3LW5 - chains A and F of the 18 polymer chains in the assembly; structure by X-ray diffraction, 3.30 A resolution.

# Chain A
Protein: Photosystem I P700 chlorophyll a apoprotein A1
From: Pisum sativum
UniProt: P05310 (PSAA_PEA); residue numbers follow UniProt; this construct covers 21-758
Chain sequence (738 residues; row label = number of the first residue in the row):
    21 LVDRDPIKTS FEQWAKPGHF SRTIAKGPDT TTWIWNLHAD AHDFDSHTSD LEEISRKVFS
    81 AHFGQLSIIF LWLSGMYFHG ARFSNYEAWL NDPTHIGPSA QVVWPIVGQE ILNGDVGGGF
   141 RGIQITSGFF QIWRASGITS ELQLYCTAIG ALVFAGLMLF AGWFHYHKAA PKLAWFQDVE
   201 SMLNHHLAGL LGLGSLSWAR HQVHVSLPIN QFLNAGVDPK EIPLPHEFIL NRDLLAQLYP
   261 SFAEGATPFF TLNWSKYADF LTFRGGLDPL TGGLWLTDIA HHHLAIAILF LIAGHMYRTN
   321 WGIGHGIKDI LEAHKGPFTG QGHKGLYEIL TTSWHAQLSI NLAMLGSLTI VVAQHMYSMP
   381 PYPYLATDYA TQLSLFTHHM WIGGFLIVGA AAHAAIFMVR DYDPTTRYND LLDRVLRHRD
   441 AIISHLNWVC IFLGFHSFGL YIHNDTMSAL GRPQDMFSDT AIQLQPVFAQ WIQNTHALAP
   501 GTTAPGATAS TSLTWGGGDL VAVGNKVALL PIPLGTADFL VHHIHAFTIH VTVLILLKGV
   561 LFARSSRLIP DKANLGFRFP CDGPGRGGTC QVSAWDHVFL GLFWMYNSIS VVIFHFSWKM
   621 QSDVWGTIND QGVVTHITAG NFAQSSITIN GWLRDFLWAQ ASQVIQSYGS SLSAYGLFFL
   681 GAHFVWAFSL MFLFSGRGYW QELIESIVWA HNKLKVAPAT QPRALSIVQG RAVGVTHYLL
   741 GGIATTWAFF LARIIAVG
Unresolved in the structure: 319-326
Bound ions: chlorophyll a Mg site 1 near Y317 (its only coordinating residue here); chlorophyll a Mg site 2 near T503 (its only coordinating residue here); 4Fe-4S cluster Fe: C581, C590 (shared with 1 residue of chain B)
Small-molecule neighbours:
  - beta-carotene (BCR), molecule 1: Y97, T167, G170, A171, L213, L216, S217
  - beta-carotene (BCR), molecule 2: L210, L213, G214, S215, S217
  - beta-carotene (BCR), molecule 3: A356, S359, I360, A414, L432
  - beta-carotene (BCR), molecule 4: S359, A363, M364, S367, I407, A410, A411, V553, L556, V560
  - beta-carotene (BCR), molecule 5: F678, G681, A682, F684, V685, L740, I743, A744, W747
  - chlorophyll a (CLA), molecule 1: E32, H67, K77, S80, L179, G182, W183, Y186, H187
  - chlorophyll a (CLA), molecule 2: T51, I54, W55, I704, I707, V708, H711, V716, A717, P722, R723
  - chlorophyll a (CLA), molecule 3: W55, F684, V685, F688, M691, F692, L725, Q729, A732, V733, T736, H737, L740
  - chlorophyll a (CLA), molecule 4: L57, H58, A61, H67, K77, A81, G84, Q85, I88, H187
  - chlorophyll a (CLA), molecule 5: H58, A59, D60, A61, H62, D63, H355, L358, L362, F405, L406, V408, G409, A412, H413, I416, F577, R578, W595, L602, T736, L740
  - chlorophyll a (CLA), molecule 6: H62, F64, K77, V78, A81, H82, Q85, L86, I89, F90, F174, W354, H355, Q357, L358, N361, L362, L365
  - chlorophyll a (CLA), molecule 7: F79, F83, L177, F180, A181, F184, W195
  - chlorophyll a (CLA), molecule 8: F79, H82, F83, L86, F90, F174, M178, W195, S201, M202, H205, H206, G209, L210
  - chlorophyll a (CLA), molecule 9: Q85, I88, I89, W92, L365, F405, L406
  - chlorophyll a (CLA), molecule 10: L91, W92, L93, S94, G95, M96, F98, H99, F103, Q121, V122, V123, W124
  - chlorophyll a (CLA), molecule 11: W92, M96, H99, A120, Q121, L132, I143, Q144, I145, T146, S147, L672, A674, Y675, F678, W747, L751
  - chlorophyll a (CLA), molecule 12: W92, M96, T146, S147, F149, S394, L395, T397, H398, W401, F405, F678, I743, W747
  - chlorophyll a (CLA), molecule 13: Q121, V122, V123, W124, I126, V127, G128, Q129, L132, A674, L677, F678
  - chlorophyll a (CLA), molecule 14: S147, G148, F149, I152, L365, L368, T369, V372, M376, Y382, L385, L395, H398, H399, I402
  - chlorophyll a (CLA), molecule 15: G157, I158, C166, T167, S217, W218, R220, H221, P245
  - chlorophyll a (CLA), molecule 16: W195, S201, H205
  - chlorophyll a (CLA), molecule 17: F196, Q197, V199, M202, L203, H206, L350, T351, T352, W354, Q357, I360, N361, M364, L365
  - chlorophyll a (CLA), molecule 18: L203, L207, L309, F310, A313, I330, L331, I360, M364, M418, L432, V435
  - chlorophyll a (CLA), molecule 19: L210, L211, G214, S215, W218, Q222, I299, H302, H303, I306, F310, L368, V371, V372, P381, Y382
  - chlorophyll a (CLA), molecule 20: L216, A219, R220, H224, I249, L250, N251, R252, F262, L304
  - chlorophyll a (CLA), molecule 21: A278, D279, L281, T282, F283, H301, L304, A305, I308, I312
  - chlorophyll a (CLA), molecule 22: F283, D298, H301, H302, A305, I306, H375, M379, T511
  - chlorophyll a (CLA), molecule 23: A313, H315, M316, Y317, D329
  - chlorophyll a (CLA), molecule 24: D329, I330, E332, A333, H334
  - chlorophyll a (CLA), molecule 25: I330, H334, H343, L346, L431, L432, V435
  - chlorophyll a (CLA), molecule 26: K335, G336, P337, F338, T339
  - chlorophyll a (CLA), molecule 27: F338, L431, R434, H438, I442, H445
  - chlorophyll a (CLA), molecule 28: M364, S367, L368, V371, Q374, H375, S378, M379, T511, S512, T514, W515
  - chlorophyll a (CLA), molecule 29: S367, I370, V371, Q374, M400, G403, I407, I549, T552, V553, M605, S608, I609
  - chlorophyll a (CLA), molecule 30: Q374, Y377, F396, W491, I492, Q493, W515, I532, L534, H542, H545, I549, V612, H615, F616, K619
  - chlorophyll a (CLA), molecule 31: S444, N447, W448, I451
  - chlorophyll a (CLA), molecule 32: S444, H445, W448
  - chlorophyll a (CLA), molecule 33: L446, W448, V449, I549, H550, V553, L557
  - chlorophyll a (CLA), molecule 34: N447, C450, I451, L453, G454, F455, F458, G459, I462, F547, V551, L554, I555, L600, W604
  - chlorophyll a (CLA), molecule 35: W448, I451, F452, F455, H456
  - chlorophyll a (CLA), molecule 36: W448, F452, L453, W491, D538, F539, H542, H543, A546, H550
  - chlorophyll a (CLA), molecule 37: F455, H456, G459, I462, H463, T466, M467, D475
  - chlorophyll a (CLA), molecule 38: F458, I462, F547, F603, W604, Y606, N607, I649, L653, W686, Y738
  - chlorophyll a (CLA), molecule 39: Y461, I544, F547, T548, Y606, N607, S610, V611, F614, I649, W652, L657, Q660, A661, I665, F679, H683, W686, G742, I743, T745, T746, F749
  - chlorophyll a (CLA), molecule 40: D465, T466, A469, L470
  - chlorophyll a (CLA), molecule 41: I492, T495, H496, A499, T502, T511, W515
  - chlorophyll a (CLA), molecule 42: L653, L657, W658
  - chlorophyll a (CLA), molecule 43: L677, L680, G681, H683, F684, W686, A687
  - chlorophyll a (CLA), molecule 44: F684, A687, F688, L690, M691, F694, Y699, W700, L703
  - chlorophyll a (CLA), molecule 45: I707, A710, H711, L714, V716
  - chlorophyll a (CLA), molecule 46: W709, A710, K713, L714
  - dodecyl-alpha-D-maltoside (LMU), molecule 1: L21, H67, T68, E73, Y186
  - dodecyl-alpha-D-maltoside (LMU), molecule 2: L520, I628, Q631, G632, V634
  - phylloquinone (PQN): W55, M691, F692, S695, G696, R697, W700, A724, L725, I727, G730
  - 4Fe-4S cluster (SF4): C581, G583, P584, G588, C590, I727
UniProt features mapped onto this chain:
  - binding site ([4Fe-4S] cluster): C581, C590
  - binding site (chlorophyll a'): H683
  - binding site (chlorophyll a): M691, Y699
  - binding site (phylloquinone): W700

# Chain F
Protein: Photosystem I reaction center subunit III, chloroplastic
From: Pisum sativum
Chain sequence (154 residues; numbered 78 to 231; the number before each row is that of its first residue):
    78 DIAGLTPCKE SKQFAKREKQ ALKKLQASLK LYADDSAPAL AIKATMEKTK KRFDNYGKYG
   138 LLCGSDGLPH LIVSGDQRHW GEFITPGILF LYIAGWIGWV GRSYLIAIRD EKKPTQKEII
   198 IDVPLASSLL FRGFSWPVAA YRELLNGELV DNNF
Small-molecule neighbours:
  - beta-carotene (BCR), molecule 1: P163, L166, F167, I170
  - beta-carotene (BCR), molecule 2: G172, G175, W176
  - chlorophyll a (CLA), molecule 1: S151, G152, W157, I161, T162
  - chlorophyll a (CLA), molecule 2: F160, P163, F167, L168, A171, G172, I174
  - chlorophyll a (CLA), molecule 3: F160, I161, L168
  - chlorophyll a (CLA), molecule 4: I170, W173, I174, V177, L202
  - chlorophyll a (CLA), molecule 5: I174, G175, V177, Y181, L202, A203
  - chlorophyll a (CLA), molecule 6: Y181, L182, E195, I196, I198, L202
  - dodecyl-alpha-D-maltoside (LMU): L222, N223, D228

# How chain A and chain F interact
Residue-residue contacts (21; chain A residue first):
  P37(A) - Q193(F)
  G47(A) - Q193(F)
  P48(A) - K190(F)
  D49(A) - T192(F)
  D49(A) - Q193(F)
  T50(A) - Q193(F)
  V127(A) - K125(F)
  E130(A) - T122(F)
  D135(A) - L108(F)
  G138(A) - Y109(F)
  R141(A) - P115(F)
  R141(A) - A116(F)
  R141(A) - L117(F)
  K713(A) - L226(F)
  K713(A) - F231(F)
  L714(A) - R179(F)
  L714(A) - L226(F)
  K715(A) - R179(F)
  K715(A) - N230(F)  hydrogen bond
  V716(A) - L182(F)
  T720(A) - E195(F)  hydrogen bond
Interface residues without a listed pair, chain A (19 interface residues in all): I54, P125, G139, A719
Interface residues without a listed pair, chain F (19 interface residues in all): A118, I183, I196

# Summary
The chain A/chain F interface involves 19 residues from each chain; the contacts include 2 hydrogen bonds.
Among the polar pairs are K715(A)-N230(F) and T720(A)-E195(F). 2 chlorophyll a molecules are bound between
chain A and chain F.
Chain A is Photosystem I P700 chlorophyll a apoprotein A1 and chain F is Photosystem I reaction center subunit
III, chloroplastic, both from Pisum sativum; the structure, Improved model of plant photosystem I, was
determined by X-ray diffraction (same publication as 2WSC, 2WSE and 2WSF).
